Entry 6M72 (X-ray diffraction, 1.60 A resolution); this record covers chain A.

Chain A:
Name: Hydrolase, NUDIX family protein
Organism: Mycolicibacterium smegmatis MC2 155
Reference sequence: A0QUZ2 (A0QUZ2_MYCS2); numbering as in UniProt (aligned over 1-322)
Chain sequence (342 residues; row label = number of the first residue in the row; numbers below 1 keep their minus sign (Met-19 is residue -19)):
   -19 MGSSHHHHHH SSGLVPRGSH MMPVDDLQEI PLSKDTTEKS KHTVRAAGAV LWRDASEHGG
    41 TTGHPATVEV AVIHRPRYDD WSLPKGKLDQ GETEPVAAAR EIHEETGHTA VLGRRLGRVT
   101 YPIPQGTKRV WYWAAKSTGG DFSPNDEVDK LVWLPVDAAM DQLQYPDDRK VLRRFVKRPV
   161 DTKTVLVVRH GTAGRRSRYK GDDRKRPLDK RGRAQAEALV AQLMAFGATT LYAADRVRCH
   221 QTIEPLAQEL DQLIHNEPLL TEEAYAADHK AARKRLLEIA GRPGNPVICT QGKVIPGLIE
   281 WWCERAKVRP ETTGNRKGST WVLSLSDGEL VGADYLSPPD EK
Not modelled in the structure: -19 to 21, 37-46
Sequence notes: expression tag (-19 to 0)
UniProt features mapped onto this chain:
  - motif: Gly66 to Gly87 (Nudix box)
  - binding site (substrate): Arg55 to Tyr58, Asp60, Lys65 to Lys67, Tyr101, Lys108, Glu127, Tyr145
  - binding site (Mg(2+)): Lys65, Glu81, Glu85, Glu127
Metal / ion sites: Mg2+: Lys65, Glu85, Glu127
Small-molecule neighbours:
  - 8GD (2'-deoxy-8-oxoguanosine 5'-(trihydrogen diphosphate)): Arg55, Arg57, Tyr58, Asp60, Ser62, Lys65, Lys67, Tyr101, Pro102, Ile103, Lys108, Glu127, Tyr145, Asp147, Asp148
  - pyrophosphate (POP): Arg169, His170, Ala173, Gly174, Arg176, Arg186, Arg218, Glu242, Gln271, Gly272, Lys297

In short:
Ligands of chain A: compound 8GD and pyrophosphate. Lys65, Glu85 and Glu127 form the Mg2+ site. From UniProt:
12 substrate-binding residues and 4 Mg2+-binding residues.
Chain A is Hydrolase, NUDIX family protein (Mycolicibacterium smegmatis MC2 155); the structure, Crystal
structure of Mycobacterium smegmatis MutT1 in complex with 8-oxo-dGDP, was determined by X-ray diffraction,
deposited together with 6M65, 6M69 and 6M6Y.
